Entry 9E23 (electron microscopy, 6.20 A resolution (low resolution: residue-level contacts below are approximate; hydrogen-bond / salt-bridge calls are withheld)); this record covers chains d and i of the 16 polymer chains in the assembly.

Chain d (and i):
Molecule: Dynein light chain 1, cytoplasmic
From: Homo sapiens
Notes: chain i of this document is another copy of the same molecule, construct and numbering; everything in this record applies to it too
Reference sequence: P63167 (DYL1_HUMAN); residues 1-89 here = UniProt positions 1-89
Chain sequence (89 residues; row label = number of the first residue in the row):
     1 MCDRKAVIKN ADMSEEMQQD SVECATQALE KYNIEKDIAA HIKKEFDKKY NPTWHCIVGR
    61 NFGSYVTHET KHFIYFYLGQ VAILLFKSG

Interface between chain d and chain i:
Residue-residue contacts (23; chain d residue first):
  Glu35(d) - Gly63(i)
  Ala39(d) - Gly63(i)
  Ala39(d) - Ser64(i)
  Ala39(d) - Tyr65(i)
  Lys43(d) - Tyr65(i)
  Thr53(d) - Thr67(i)
  Trp54(d) - Thr67(i)
  His55(d) - Tyr65(i)
  His55(d) - Thr67(i)
  Cys56(d) - Ser64(i)
  Val58(d) - Gly63(i)
  Gly59(d) - Asn61(i)
  Gly59(d) - Phe62(i)
  Arg60(d) - Asn61(i)
  Asn61(d) - Gly59(i)
  Asn61(d) - Arg60(i)
  Asn61(d) - Asn61(i)
  Asn61(d) - Phe62(i)
  Phe62(d) - Val58(i)
  Gly63(d) - Cys56(i)
  Gly63(d) - Ile57(i)
  Gly63(d) - Val58(i)
  Val66(d) - His55(i)
Other interface residues (no listed pair), chain d (18 interface residues in all): Ala40, Ile57, Tyr65, Thr67
Other interface residues (no listed pair), chain i (16 interface residues in all): Ala40, Lys43, Thr53, Trp54

Overview:
18 residues of chain d and 16 residues of chain i are in contact.
Both chains are Dynein light chain 1, cytoplasmic (Homo sapiens). Entry 9E23 (Cryo-EM structure of Pre-Chi
dynein tail) was determined by electron microscopy, deposited together with 9DZY, 9E0T, 9E0W, 9E22 and 9E28.
